PDB entry 4ZDO | X-ray diffraction, 2.65 A resolution | chains B and E of the 3 polymer chains in the assembly

# Chain B
Protein: O-phosphoseryl-tRNA(Sec) selenium transferase
From: Homo sapiens
Notes: EC 2.9.1.2
Reference sequence: Q9HD40 (SPCS_HUMAN); residue numbers follow UniProt; this construct covers 1-501
Chain sequence (501 residues; row label = number of the first residue in the row):
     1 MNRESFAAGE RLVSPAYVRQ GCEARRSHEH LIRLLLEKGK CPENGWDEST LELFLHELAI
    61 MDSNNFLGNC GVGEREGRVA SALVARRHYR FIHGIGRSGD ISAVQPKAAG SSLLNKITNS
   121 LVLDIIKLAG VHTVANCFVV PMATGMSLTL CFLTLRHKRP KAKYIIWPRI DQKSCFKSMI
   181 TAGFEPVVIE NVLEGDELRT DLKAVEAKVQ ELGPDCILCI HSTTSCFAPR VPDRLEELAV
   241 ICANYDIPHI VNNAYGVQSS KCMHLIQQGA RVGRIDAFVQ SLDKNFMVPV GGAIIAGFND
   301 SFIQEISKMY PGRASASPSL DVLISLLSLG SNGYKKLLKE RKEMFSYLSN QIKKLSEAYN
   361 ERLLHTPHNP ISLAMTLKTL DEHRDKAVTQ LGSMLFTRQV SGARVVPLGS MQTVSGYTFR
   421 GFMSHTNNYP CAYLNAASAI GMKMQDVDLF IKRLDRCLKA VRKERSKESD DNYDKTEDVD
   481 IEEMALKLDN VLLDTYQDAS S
Not modelled in the structure: 1, 13-16, 464-501
Construct notes: engineered mutation Ser325 (Thr in Q9HD40)
Curated features (UniProtKB/Swiss-Prot):
  - region: Gly96 to Pro106 (Phosphate loop (P-loop)), Asp474 to Leu493 (SLA/LP epitope)
  - binding site (pyridoxal 5'-phosphate): Arg75
  - binding site (substrate): Arg97, Ser98, Gln105, Arg313
  - binding site (tRNA): Arg271, Arg398, Lys463
  - site: Glu74 (May act as a substrate filter by repelling compounds with a negatively charged alpha-carboxylate)
  - modified residue: Ser14 (Phosphoserine), Lys284 (N6-(pyridoxal phosphate)lysine)
  - natural variant: Ala239 (A239T: In PCH2D), Ser325 (T325S: In PCH2D; this construct carries the variant), Tyr334 (Y334C: In PCH2D)
  - mutagenesis: Arg75 (R75A: Inactive in vivo), Arg97 (R97A: Indistinguishable from wild-type; R97Q: Indistinguishable from wild-type), Gln105 (Q105A: Inactive in vivo), Lys173 (K173A: Indistinguishable from wild-type; K173M: Indistinguishable from wild-type), Lys284 (K284A: Loss of activity), Arg313 (R313A: Inactive in vivo)
Covalent attachments: 4'-deoxypyridoxine phosphate (PLR) linked to Lys284
Ligand contacts: 4'-deoxypyridoxine phosphate (PLR; (5-hydroxy-4,6-dimethylpyridin-3-yl)methyl dihydrogen phosphate): Arg75, Ser98, Ala143, Thr144, Gly145, Ile170, Gln172, Ser174, Cys175, Ser225, Asn252, Ala254, Tyr255, Pro311, Gly312, Arg313
From the paper describing this entry:
  - disease-associated variants - T325S: unchanged binding to selenocysteine tRNA (chain E)
  - disease-associated variants - A239T, T325S (Tm change 5 degC): decreased stability
  - disease-associated variants - A239T, T325S, Y429*: decreased expression

# Chain E
Molecule: selenocysteine tRNA
From: Homo sapiens
Sequence (87 nucleotides; each row starts with the number of its first residue; note: 6 numbers in that range are skipped by the numbering (no residue carries them; nothing is unmodelled there); a row labelled like 5A-5C holds insertion residues (5A, then the next letters in order)):
     1 GCCC
 5A-5C GGA
     6 UGAUCCUCAG U
    18 GGU
   20A C
    21 UGGGGUGCAG GCUUCAAACC UGU
43A-43C AGC
46B-46L UGUCUAGCGAC
    47 AGAGUGGUUC AAUUCCACCU
67A-67B UU
    68 CGGGCG
Not modelled in the structure: 31-37, 43A-43C, 46G-46H

# Chain B / chain E interface
Pairs across the interface - 12 pairs, chain B then chain E:
  Ser393(B) - G73(E)  sugar contact
  Met394(B) - A38(E)  phosphate contact
  Met394(B) - G73(E)  base contact
  Thr397(B) - G1(E)  base contact
  Thr397(B) - C39(E)  sugar contact
  Thr397(B) - G73(E)  base contact
  Arg398(B) - G1(E)  hydrogen bond to the base
  Arg398(B) - A38(E)  hydrogen bond to the sugar
  Arg398(B) - C39(E)  sugar contact
  Arg398(B) - C72(E)  base contact
  Gln399(B) - G1(E)  hydrogen bond to the sugar
  Arg453(B) - G1(E)  salt bridge to the phosphate

# In short
6 residues of chain B and 5 residues of chain E are in contact, with 3 hydrogen bonds and 1 salt bridge. Among
the polar pairs are Arg398(B)-G1(E), Arg398(B)-A38(E) and Gln399(B)-G1(E). From the paper: A239T, T325S and
Y429* of chain B reduce expression; A239T and T325S of chain B reduce stability.
Chain B is O-phosphoseryl-tRNA(Sec) selenium transferase and chain E is selenocysteine tRNA, both from Homo
sapiens; the structure, The crystal structure of T325S mutant of human SepSecS in complex with selenocysteine
tRNA (tRNASec), was determined by X-ray diffraction together with 4ZDL and 4ZDP from the same study.
